PDB entry 8K3C | electron microscopy, 2.88 A resolution | chains C and B of the 4 polymer chains in the assembly

[Chain C]
Molecule: Heavy chain of 41-6 Fab fragments
Source organism: Homo sapiens
Notes: antibody fragment or engineered binder
Sequence (238 residues; each row starts with the number of its first residue):
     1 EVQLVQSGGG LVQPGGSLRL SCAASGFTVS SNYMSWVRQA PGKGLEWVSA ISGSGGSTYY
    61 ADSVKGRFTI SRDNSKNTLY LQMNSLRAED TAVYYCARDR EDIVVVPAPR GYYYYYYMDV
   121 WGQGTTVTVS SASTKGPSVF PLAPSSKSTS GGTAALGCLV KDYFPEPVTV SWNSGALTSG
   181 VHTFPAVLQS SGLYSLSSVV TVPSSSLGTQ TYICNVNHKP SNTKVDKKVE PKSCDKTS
Cystine bridges: C22-C96, C158-C214

[Chain B]
Molecule: Glycoprotein G
Source organism: Henipavirus nipahense
UniProt: Q9IH62 (GLYCP_NIPAV); numbering as in UniProt (aligned over 131-601)
Sequence (471 residues; each row starts with the number of its first residue):
   131 ISQSTASINE NVNEKCKFTL PPLKIHECNI SCPNPLPFRE YRPQTEGVSN LVGLPNNICL
   191 QKTSNQILKP KLISYTLPVV GQSGTCITDP LLAMDEGYFA YSHLERIGSC SRGVSKQRII
   251 GVGEVLDRGD EVPSLFMTNV WTPPNPNTVY HCSAVYNNEF YYVLCAVSTV GDPILNSTYW
   311 SGSLMMTRLA VKPKSNGGGY NQHQLALRSI EKGRYDKVMP YGPSGIKQGD TLYFPAVGFL
   371 VRTEFKYNDS NCPITKCQYS KPENCRLSMG IRPNSHYILR SGLLKYNLSD GENPKVVFIE
   431 ISDQRLSIGS PSKIYDSLGQ PVFYQASFSW DTMIKFGDVL TVNPLVVNWR NNTVISRPGQ
   491 SQCPRFNTCP EICWEGVYND AFLIDRINWI SAGVFLDSNQ TAENPVFTVF KDNEILYRAQ
   551 LASEDTNAQK TITNCFLLKN KIWCISLVEI YDTGDNVIRP KLFAVKIPEQ C
Cystine bridges: C189-C601, C216-C240, C282-C295, C382-C395, C387-C499, C493-C503, C565-C574
Curated features (UniProtKB/Swiss-Prot):
  - glycosylation (N-linked (GlcNAc...) asparagine): N159, N306, N378, N417, N481, N529
  - natural variant: R248 (R248K: In strain: Isolate NiV/KHM/CSUR38), T272 (T272A: In strain: Isolate NiV/MY/99/VRI-0626), G327 (G327D: In strain: Isolate NiV/KHM/CSUR38), I408 (I408V: In strain: Isolate NiV/KHM/CSUR38), V426 (V426I: In strain: Isolate NiV/KHM/CSUR38), L470 (L470Q: In strain: Isolate NiV/KHM/CSUR38), N478 (N478S: In strain: Isolate NiV/KHM/CSUR38), N481 (N481D: In strain: Isolate NiV/KHM/CSUR38)
Reported in the primary citation:
  - self-association interface (contacts with another copy of this molecule): K154 to T175
  - conformationally variable residues: V210 to G214, I237 to V244
  - post-translational modification sites: N306, N378, N417, N481, N529 (citing earlier work)

[Chain C / chain B interface]
Pairs across the interface - 41 pairs, chain C then chain B:
  Y33(C) with G238(B); S239(B), hydrogen bond (side chain-backbone); R242(B)
  S52(C) with G238(B)
  S54(C) with G214(B)
  S57(C) with I237(B), hydrogen bond (side chain-backbone)
  Y59(C) with R242(B), hydrogen bond (side chain-backbone); G243(B); V244(B), hydrophobic
  E101(C) with S239(B), hydrogen bond; S241(B), hydrogen bond; R242(B), salt bridge
  I103(C) with S239(B); S241(B); Y581(B)
  V105(C) with A532(B), hydrophobic; N557(B); Q559(B); Y581(B), hydrophobic
  V106(C) with Q490(B); A532(B)
  P107(C) with P488(B); G489(B); Q490(B); G506(B), hydrogen bond (backbone-backbone); V507(B), hydrophobic; Q530(B); T531(B); A532(B)
  A108(C) with Q490(B); G506(B); Q559(B)
  P109(C) with F458(B), hydrophobic; W504(B); G506(B)
  R110(C) with L305(B)
  G111(C) with Q559(B)
  Y112(C) with C240(B); I588(B), hydrophobic
  Y114(C) with S241(B)
  Y116(C) with R242(B), hydrogen bond
Interface residues without a listed pair, chain C (20 interface residues in all): G53, G56, D99
Interface residues without a listed pair, chain B (28 interface residues in all): T218, R236, E505, A558
Interface features reported in the paper:
  - residue pairs: Y33(C)-S239(B) (hydrogen bond), S57(C)-I237(B) (hydrogen bond), Y59(C)-R242(B) (hydrogen bond), E101(C)-S239(B) (hydrogen bond), E101(C)-S241(B) (hydrogen bond), E101(C)-R242(B) (hydrogen bond), P107(C)-G506(B) (hydrogen bond), F458(B)-P109(C), P488(B)-P107(C), G489(B)-P107(C), Q490(B)-P107(C), W504(B)-P109(C), G506(B)-P109(C), V507(B)-P107(C), Q530(B)-P107(C), T531(B)-P107(C), A532(B)-P107(C), N557(B)-V105(C), A558(B)-V105(C), Y581(B)-V105(C)
  - epitope / paratope residues, chain C: Y33(C), S57(C), Y59(C), E101(C), V105(C), P107(C), P109(C), Y116(C)
  - epitope / paratope residues, chain B: G214(B), I237(B), G238(B), S239(B), C240(B), S241(B), R242(B), G243(B), V244(B), F458(B), P488(B), G489(B), Q490(B), W504(B), G506(B), V507(B), Q530(B), T531(B), A532(B), N557(B), A558(B), Y581(B), I588(B)
  - hot spots on chain B (mutagenesis) - C240A, R242A: decreased binding to NiV41 and its mature antibodies

[In short]
Chain C and chain B form an interface of 20 and 28 residues respectively, with 7 hydrogen bonds and 1 salt
bridge. Polar pairs include E101(C)-R242(B), Y33(C)-S239(B) and S57(C)-I237(B). The authors report hydrogen
bonds between Y33(C) and S239(B), S57(C) and I237(B) and Y59(C) and R242(B) among others; contacts between
F458(B) and P109(C), P488(B) and P107(C) and G489(B) and P107(C) among others. From the paper: C240A and R242A
of chain B reduce binding to NiV41 and its mature antibodies; epitope/paratope residues Y33(C), S57(C) and
G214(B) among others.
Here chain C is Heavy chain of 41-6 Fab fragments (Homo sapiens) and chain B is Glycoprotein G (Henipavirus
nipahense). Entry 8K3C (Nipah virus Attachment glycoprotein with 41-6 antibody fragment) was determined by
electron microscopy.
